7V01 - chains G and H of the 10 polymer chains in the assembly; structure by electron microscopy, 3.67 A resolution.

Chain G:
Molecule: 37-nt RNA strand
Organism: Staphylococcus epidermidis RP62A
Notes: fragment: Staphylococcus epidermidis RP62A CRISPR RNA: Repeat plus Spacer sequence 1
Sequence (37 nucleotides; numbered 1 to 37; the number before each row is that of its first residue):
     1 ACGAGAACACGUAUGCCGAAGUAUAUAAAUCAUCAGU
Not modelled in the structure: 31-37

Chain H:
Name: CRISPR system Cms protein Csm4
Organism: Staphylococcus epidermidis RP62A
UniProtKB: Q5HK92 (Q5HK92_STAEQ); residues 1-304 here = UniProt positions 1-304
Amino-acid sequence (304 residues; row label = number of the first residue in the row):
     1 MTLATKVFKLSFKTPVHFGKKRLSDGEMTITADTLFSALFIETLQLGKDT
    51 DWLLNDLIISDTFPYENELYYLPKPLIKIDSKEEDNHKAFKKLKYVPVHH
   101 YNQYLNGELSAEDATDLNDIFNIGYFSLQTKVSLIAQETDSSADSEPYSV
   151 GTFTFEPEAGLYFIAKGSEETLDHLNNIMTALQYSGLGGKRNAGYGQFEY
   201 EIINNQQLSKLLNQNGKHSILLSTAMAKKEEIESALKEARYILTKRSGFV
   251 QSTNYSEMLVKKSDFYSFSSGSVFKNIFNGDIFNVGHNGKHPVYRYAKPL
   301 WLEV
Not modelled in the structure: 1-4, 82-84

How chain G and chain H interact:
Residue-residue contacts (53):
  A1(G) / Phe-40(H)  base contact
  A1(G) / Ile-41(H)  phosphate contact
  A1(G) / Leu-44(H)  base contact
  A1(G) / Gln-251(H)  phosphate contact
  A1(G) / Ser-252(H)  hydrogen bond to the phosphate
  A1(G) / His-291(H)  hydrogen bond to the base
  A1(G) / Pro-292(H)  base contact
  A1(G) / Tyr-294(H)  base contact
  C2(G) / Thr-34(H)  hydrogen bond to the phosphate
  C2(G) / Ser-37(H)  hydrogen bond to the phosphate
  C2(G) / Ala-38(H)  base contact
  C2(G) / Ile-41(H)  base contact
  C2(G) / Gly-186(H)  hydrogen bond to the base
  C2(G) / Leu-187(H)  base contact
  C2(G) / Gly-188(H)  sugar contact
  C2(G) / Arg-191(H)  hydrogen bond to the base
  C2(G) / Lys-262(H)  salt bridge to the phosphate
  G3(G) / Gly-19(H)  sugar contact
  G3(G) / Lys-20(H)  hydrogen bond to the sugar
  G3(G) / Lys-21(H)  hydrogen bond to the sugar
  G3(G) / Thr-34(H)  phosphate contact
  G3(G) / Arg-246(H)  salt bridge to the phosphate
  G3(G) / Ser-247(H)  hydrogen bond to the base
  G3(G) / Gly-248(H)  sugar contact
  G3(G) / Phe-249(H)  base contact
  G3(G) / Lys-262(H)  salt bridge to the phosphate
  A4(G) / His-17(H)  salt bridge to the phosphate
  A4(G) / Phe-18(H)  phosphate contact
  A4(G) / Gly-19(H)  phosphate contact
  A4(G) / Leu-23(H)  phosphate contact
  A4(G) / Gly-189(H)  phosphate contact
  A4(G) / Phe-249(H)  base contact
  A4(G) / Gln-251(H)  hydrogen bond to the sugar
  G5(G) / Gly-189(H)  phosphate contact
  G5(G) / Lys-190(H)  phosphate contact
  G5(G) / Arg-191(H)  hydrogen bond to the phosphate
  A6(G) / Lys-190(H)  base contact
  A6(G) / Asn-192(H)  hydrogen bond to the phosphate
  A7(G) / Leu-23(H)  base contact
  A7(G) / Val-132(H)  hydrogen bond to the sugar
  A7(G) / Ser-133(H)  base contact
  A7(G) / Tyr-148(H)  stacking on the base
  A7(G) / Lys-190(H)  hydrogen bond to the base
  C8(G) / Val-132(H)  sugar contact
  C8(G) / Ser-133(H)  phosphate contact
  C8(G) / Leu-134(H)  hydrogen bond to the phosphate
  C8(G) / Ile-135(H)  phosphate contact
  A9(G) / Thr-130(H)  hydrogen bond to the base
  A9(G) / Lys-131(H)  phosphate contact
  A9(G) / Val-132(H)  hydrogen bond to the phosphate
  A9(G) / Pro-147(H)  base contact
  C10(G) / Leu-134(H)  sugar contact
  C10(G) / Ser-145(H)  hydrogen bond to the base
Other interface residues (no listed pair), chain G (11 interface residues in all): G11
Other interface residues (no listed pair), chain H (44 interface residues in all): Arg-22, Glu-138, Val-250, Met-258, Lys-261, Val-293

Summary:
11 residues of chain G face 44 of chain H across their interface; the contacts include 18 hydrogen bonds, 4
salt bridges and 1 aromatic stacking contact. Polar contacts include A1(G)/His-291(H), C2(G)/Gly-186(H) and
C2(G)/Arg-191(H).
Chain G is a 37-nt RNA strand and chain H is CRISPR system Cms protein Csm4, both from Staphylococcus
epidermidis RP62A; the structure, Staphylococcus epidermidis RP62a CRISPR short effector complex with self RNA
target and ATP, was determined by electron microscopy (same publication as 7UZW, 7UZX, 7UZY, 7UZZ, 7V00 and
7V02).
